Entry 7C79 (electron microscopy, 2.50 A resolution); this record covers chains A and B of the 12 polymer chains in the assembly.

# Chain A
Molecule: Ribonuclease MRP RNA subunit NME1
Organism: Saccharomyces cerevisiae S288C
Sequence (340 nucleotides; row label = number of the first residue in the row):
     1 AAUCCAUGACCAAAGAAUCGUCACAAAUCGAAGCUUACAAAAUGGAGUAA
    51 AAUUUUGUUUACUCAGUAAUAUGCUUUGGGUUGAAAGUCUCCCACCAAUU
   101 CGUAUGCGGAAAACGUAAUGAGAUUUAAAAAUUUUAAAUUGUUUAAAUCA
   151 ACUCAUUAAGGAGGAUGCCCUUGGGUAUUCUGCUUCUUGACCUGGUACCU
   201 CUAUUGCAGGGUACUGGUGUUUUCUUCGGUACUGGAUUCCGUUUGUAUGG
   251 AAUCUAAACCAUAGUUAUGACGAUUGCUCUUUCCCGUGCUGGAUCGAGUA
   301 ACCCAAUGGAGCUUACUAUUCUUGGUCCAUGGAUUCACCC
Not modelled in the structure: 133-136, 336-340
Metal / ion sites: Mg2+: A86, A306

# Chain B
Protein: Ribonucleases P/MRP protein subunit POP1
Organism: Saccharomyces cerevisiae (strain ATCC 204508 / S288c)
Notes: EC 3.1.26.5
UniProtKB: P41812 (POP1_YEAST); numbering as in UniProt (aligned over 1-875)
Sequence (875 residues; row label = number of the first residue in the row):
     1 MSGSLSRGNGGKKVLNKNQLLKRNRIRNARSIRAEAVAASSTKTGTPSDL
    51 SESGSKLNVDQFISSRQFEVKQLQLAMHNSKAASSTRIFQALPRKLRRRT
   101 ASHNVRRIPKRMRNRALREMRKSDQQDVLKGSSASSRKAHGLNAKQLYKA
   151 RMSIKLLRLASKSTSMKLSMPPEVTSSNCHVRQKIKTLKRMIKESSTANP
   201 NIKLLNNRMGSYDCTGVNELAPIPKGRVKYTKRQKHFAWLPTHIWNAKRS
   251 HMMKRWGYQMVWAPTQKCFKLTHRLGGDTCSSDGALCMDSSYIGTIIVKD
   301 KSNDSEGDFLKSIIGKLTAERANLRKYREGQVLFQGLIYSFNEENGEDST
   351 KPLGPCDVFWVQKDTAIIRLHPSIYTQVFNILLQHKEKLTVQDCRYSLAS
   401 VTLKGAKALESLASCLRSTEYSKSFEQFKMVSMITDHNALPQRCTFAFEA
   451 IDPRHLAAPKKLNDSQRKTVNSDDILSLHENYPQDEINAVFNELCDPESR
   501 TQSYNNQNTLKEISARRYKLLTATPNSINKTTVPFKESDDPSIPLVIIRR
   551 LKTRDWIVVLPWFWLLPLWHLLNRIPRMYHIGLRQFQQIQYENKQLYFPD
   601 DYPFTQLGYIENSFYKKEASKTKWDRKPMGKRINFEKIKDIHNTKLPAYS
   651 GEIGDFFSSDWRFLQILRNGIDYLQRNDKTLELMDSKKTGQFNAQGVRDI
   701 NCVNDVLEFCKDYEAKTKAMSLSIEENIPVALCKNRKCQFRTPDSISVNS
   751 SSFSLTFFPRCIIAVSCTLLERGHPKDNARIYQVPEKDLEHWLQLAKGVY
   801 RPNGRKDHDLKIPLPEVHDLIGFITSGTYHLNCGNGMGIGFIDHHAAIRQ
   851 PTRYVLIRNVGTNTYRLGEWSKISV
Not modelled in the structure: 1-45, 123-140, 686-695, 743-751
Curated features (UniProtKB/Swiss-Prot):
  - modified residue: Thr-524 (Phosphothreonine)

# Chain A / chain B interface
Pairs across the interface - 235 pairs, chain A then chain B:
  A13(A) / Arg-626(B)  hydrogen bond to the sugar
  A14(A) / Lys-627(B)  sugar contact
  A14(A) / Pro-628(B)  sugar contact
  A16(A) / Gly-630(B)  sugar contact
  A16(A) / Lys-631(B)  salt bridge to the phosphate
  A16(A) / Ile-633(B)  sugar contact
  A17(A) / Ile-633(B)  sugar contact
  U18(A) / Lys-776(B)  salt bridge to the phosphate
  U18(A) / Thr-862(B)  phosphate contact
  C19(A) / Thr-864(B)  sugar contact
  C19(A) / Arg-866(B)  salt bridge to the phosphate
  G20(A) / Arg-772(B)  phosphate contact
  G20(A) / Asp-809(B)  hydrogen bond to the sugar
  G20(A) / Arg-866(B)  salt bridge to the phosphate
  U21(A) / Arg-772(B)  salt bridge to the phosphate
  U21(A) / Arg-801(B)  salt bridge to the phosphate
  C22(A) / Arg-801(B)  salt bridge to the phosphate
  C22(A) / Arg-805(B)  salt bridge to the phosphate
  A23(A) / Arg-805(B)  salt bridge to the phosphate
  A32(A) / Lys-270(B)  hydrogen bond to the sugar
  G33(A) / Leu-831(B)  hydrogen bond to the sugar
  G33(A) / Gly-834(B)  sugar contact
  C34(A) / Asn-832(B)  sugar contact
  C34(A) / Cys-833(B)  hydrogen bond to the sugar
  C34(A) / Gly-834(B)  sugar contact
  U35(A) / Cys-280(B)  hydrogen bond to the base
  U35(A) / Ser-281(B)  base contact
  U36(A) / Asp-278(B)  base contact
  U36(A) / Thr-279(B)  hydrogen bond to the phosphate
  U36(A) / Cys-280(B)  sugar contact
  U36(A) / Ala-406(B)  base contact
  U36(A) / Asp-436(B)  hydrogen bond to the base
  U36(A) / His-437(B)  hydrogen bond to the base
  U36(A) / Asn-832(B)  phosphate contact
  C74(A) / Arg-805(B)  phosphate contact
  C74(A) / Lys-806(B)  phosphate contact
  U75(A) / Glu-771(B)  sugar contact
  U75(A) / Arg-772(B)  salt bridge to the phosphate
  U75(A) / Gly-773(B)  hydrogen bond to the phosphate
  U75(A) / His-808(B)  salt bridge to the phosphate
  U75(A) / Tyr-829(B)  hydrogen bond to the base
  U75(A) / Gly-834(B)  base contact
  U75(A) / Asn-835(B)  sugar contact
  U76(A) / Arg-772(B)  salt bridge to the phosphate
  U76(A) / Gly-773(B)  hydrogen bond to the phosphate
  U76(A) / His-774(B)  sugar contact
  U76(A) / Tyr-829(B)  sugar contact
  U77(A) / His-774(B)  phosphate contact
  U90(A) / Ser-102(B)  phosphate contact
  C91(A) / Ala-101(B)  phosphate contact
  C91(A) / Ser-102(B)  hydrogen bond to the phosphate
  C92(A) / Lys-248(B)  hydrogen bond to the sugar
  C93(A) / Arg-98(B)  sugar contact
  C93(A) / Arg-99(B)  hydrogen bond to the base
  A94(A) / Arg-98(B)  salt bridge to the phosphate
  A94(A) / Arg-249(B)  hydrogen bond to the phosphate
  C95(A) / Lys-248(B)  salt bridge to the phosphate
  C95(A) / Arg-249(B)  salt bridge to the phosphate
  C95(A) / His-570(B)  sugar contact
  A97(A) / Arg-208(B)  base contact
  A97(A) / Met-209(B)  phosphate contact
  A97(A) / Gly-210(B)  hydrogen bond to the base
  A97(A) / Leu-510(B)  phosphate contact
  A98(A) / Thr-509(B)  phosphate contact
  U99(A) / Lys-511(B)  salt bridge to the phosphate
  U100(A) / Lys-511(B)  base contact
  C101(A) / Arg-106(B)  base contact
  C101(A) / Arg-107(B)  base contact
  C101(A) / Ile-108(B)  base contact
  C101(A) / Leu-159(B)  sugar contact
  C101(A) / Ser-163(B)  hydrogen bond to the base
  G102(A) / Lys-162(B)  salt bridge to the phosphate
  G102(A) / Arg-227(B)  sugar contact
  U103(A) / Ile-108(B)  base contact
  U103(A) / Pro-109(B)  base contact
  U103(A) / Met-112(B)  sugar contact
  U103(A) / Leu-159(B)  phosphate contact
  U103(A) / Lys-162(B)  salt bridge to the phosphate
  U103(A) / Arg-227(B)  sugar contact
  U103(A) / Lys-229(B)  hydrogen bond to the sugar
  A104(A) / Arg-151(B)  base contact
  A104(A) / Met-152(B)  base contact
  A104(A) / Lys-155(B)  salt bridge to the phosphate
  A104(A) / Arg-227(B)  salt bridge to the phosphate
  A104(A) / Val-228(B)  sugar contact
  A104(A) / Lys-229(B)  phosphate contact
  A104(A) / Lys-232(B)  hydrogen bond to the sugar
  U105(A) / Met-112(B)  base contact
  U105(A) / Arg-115(B)  hydrogen bond to the phosphate
  U105(A) / Tyr-148(B)  sugar contact
  U105(A) / Met-152(B)  base contact
  U105(A) / Lys-155(B)  base contact
  U105(A) / Leu-156(B)  base contact
  U105(A) / Lys-232(B)  salt bridge to the phosphate
  G106(A) / Arg-111(B)  salt bridge to the phosphate
  G106(A) / Arg-115(B)  salt bridge to the phosphate
  C107(A) / Lys-232(B)  salt bridge to the phosphate
  G108(A) / Arg-233(B)  phosphate contact
  G108(A) / Lys-254(B)  phosphate contact
  G109(A) / Arg-233(B)  hydrogen bond to the base
  G109(A) / Lys-254(B)  salt bridge to the phosphate
  A110(A) / Trp-239(B)  phosphate contact
  A110(A) / His-243(B)  salt bridge to the phosphate
  A110(A) / Ala-247(B)  hydrogen bond to the base
  A110(A) / Lys-248(B)  base contact
  A111(A) / Arg-233(B)  salt bridge to the phosphate
  A113(A) / Arg-107(B)  base contact
  A155(A) / Asn-114(B)  hydrogen bond to the phosphate
  U156(A) / Arg-111(B)  salt bridge to the phosphate
  U156(A) / Asn-114(B)  hydrogen bond to the phosphate
  U156(A) / Arg-118(B)  hydrogen bond to the phosphate
  U157(A) / Arg-111(B)  salt bridge to the phosphate
  U157(A) / Arg-115(B)  salt bridge to the phosphate
  U157(A) / Arg-118(B)  salt bridge to the phosphate
  A158(A) / Arg-115(B)  salt bridge to the phosphate
  A158(A) / Tyr-148(B)  stacking on the base
  A158(A) / Lys-232(B)  hydrogen bond to the sugar
  A159(A) / Lys-232(B)  sugar contact
  A159(A) / Lys-235(B)  hydrogen bond to the phosphate
  G160(A) / Lys-235(B)  salt bridge to the phosphate
  G182(A) / Asn-143(B)  hydrogen bond to the phosphate
  C183(A) / Asn-143(B)  phosphate contact
  C183(A) / Ala-144(B)  hydrogen bond to the phosphate
  U184(A) / Ala-144(B)  phosphate contact
  U185(A) / Ala-144(B)  base contact
  C186(A) / Arg-151(B)  hydrogen bond to the base
  C186(A) / Ser-196(B)  base contact
  C186(A) / Thr-197(B)  hydrogen bond to the base
  C186(A) / Lys-225(B)  salt bridge to the phosphate
  G189(A) / Arg-158(B)  hydrogen bond to the base
  G189(A) / Lys-162(B)  base contact
  G189(A) / Lys-189(B)  salt bridge to the phosphate
  A190(A) / Arg-158(B)  sugar contact
  A190(A) / Ser-161(B)  sugar contact
  A190(A) / Val-181(B)  base contact
  A190(A) / Lys-189(B)  salt bridge to the phosphate
  G216(A) / Arg-190(B)  salt bridge to the phosphate
  G217(A) / Arg-182(B)  hydrogen bond to the base
  G217(A) / Lys-186(B)  salt bridge to the phosphate
  U218(A) / Ser-176(B)  base contact
  U218(A) / Ser-177(B)  base contact
  U218(A) / His-180(B)  base contact
  U218(A) / Val-181(B)  hydrogen bond to the base
  U218(A) / Arg-182(B)  salt bridge to the phosphate
  U218(A) / Gln-183(B)  hydrogen bond to the phosphate
  G219(A) / Arg-182(B)  hydrogen bond to the base
  U221(A) / Ser-176(B)  hydrogen bond to the base
  C224(A) / Lys-167(B)  base contact
  C224(A) / Leu-168(B)  sugar contact
  C224(A) / Pro-171(B)  hydrogen bond to the base
  C224(A) / Pro-172(B)  base contact
  C224(A) / Glu-173(B)  base contact
  C224(A) / Val-174(B)  hydrogen bond to the base
  U225(A) / Asn-104(B)  hydrogen bond to the base
  U225(A) / Val-105(B)  hydrogen bond to the base
  U225(A) / Thr-164(B)  sugar contact
  U225(A) / Leu-168(B)  sugar contact
  U226(A) / Thr-164(B)  phosphate contact
  G229(A) / Ser-514(B)  hydrogen bond to the sugar
  U230(A) / Ser-514(B)  sugar contact
  A231(A) / Ala-457(B)  sugar contact
  A231(A) / Arg-574(B)  sugar contact
  U233(A) / Ala-458(B)  phosphate contact
  U233(A) / Arg-574(B)  base contact
  U233(A) / Pro-576(B)  base contact
  G234(A) / Arg-577(B)  sugar contact
  G235(A) / Lys-461(B)  salt bridge to the phosphate
  A247(A) / Thr-419(B)  phosphate contact
  A247(A) / Glu-420(B)  phosphate contact
  A247(A) / Tyr-421(B)  sugar contact
  A247(A) / Glu-426(B)  hydrogen bond to the sugar
  U248(A) / Phe-425(B)  phosphate contact
  U248(A) / Lys-429(B)  base contact
  U248(A) / Asn-463(B)  hydrogen bond to the base
  G249(A) / Arg-417(B)  salt bridge to the phosphate
  G249(A) / Lys-460(B)  salt bridge to the phosphate
  G250(A) / Lys-460(B)  salt bridge to the phosphate
  G250(A) / Ile-528(B)  sugar contact
  G250(A) / Asn-529(B)  phosphate contact
  A251(A) / Asn-529(B)  phosphate contact
  U255(A) / Asn-79(B)  phosphate contact
  U255(A) / Ser-80(B)  phosphate contact
  A256(A) / His-78(B)  salt bridge to the phosphate
  A256(A) / Lys-81(B)  salt bridge to the phosphate
  A256(A) / Ile-88(B)  sugar contact
  A257(A) / Ile-88(B)  phosphate contact
  A257(A) / Gln-90(B)  phosphate contact
  A258(A) / Gln-90(B)  hydrogen bond to the phosphate
  A258(A) / Ala-91(B)  hydrogen bond to the base
  A258(A) / Leu-92(B)  base contact
  A258(A) / Pro-93(B)  base contact
  A258(A) / Leu-96(B)  base contact
  C259(A) / Gln-90(B)  base contact
  C259(A) / Ala-91(B)  hydrogen bond to the base
  C259(A) / Pro-93(B)  phosphate contact
  C260(A) / Arg-94(B)  hydrogen bond to the base
  C260(A) / Leu-271(B)  phosphate contact
  C260(A) / Arg-274(B)  salt bridge to the phosphate
  A261(A) / Arg-94(B)  hydrogen bond to the base
  A261(A) / Lys-270(B)  phosphate contact
  A261(A) / Leu-271(B)  phosphate contact
  A261(A) / Arg-274(B)  salt bridge to the phosphate
  U262(A) / Lys-267(B)  phosphate contact
  U262(A) / Cys-268(B)  phosphate contact
  U262(A) / Phe-269(B)  stacking on the base
  U262(A) / Lys-270(B)  phosphate contact
  U262(A) / Thr-828(B)  base contact
  G264(A) / Lys-267(B)  hydrogen bond to the base
  U275(A) / Lys-637(B)  sugar contact
  G276(A) / Asn-634(B)  phosphate contact
  G276(A) / Lys-637(B)  sugar contact
  G276(A) / Lys-639(B)  salt bridge to the phosphate
  C277(A) / Met-629(B)  sugar contact
  C277(A) / Gly-630(B)  sugar contact
  C277(A) / Lys-637(B)  salt bridge to the phosphate
  U290(A) / Trp-624(B)  base contact
  U290(A) / Met-629(B)  base contact
  U290(A) / Glu-636(B)  hydrogen bond to the sugar
  U290(A) / Lys-637(B)  sugar contact
  G292(A) / Lys-637(B)  phosphate contact
  A293(A) / Lys-639(B)  salt bridge to the phosphate
  U307(A) / Arg-94(B)  base contact
  U307(A) / Arg-97(B)  salt bridge to the phosphate
  U307(A) / Arg-98(B)  base contact
  U307(A) / Arg-99(B)  base contact
  U307(A) / Gln-266(B)  hydrogen bond to the base
  G308(A) / Arg-99(B)  hydrogen bond to the base
  G308(A) / Thr-265(B)  hydrogen bond to the sugar
  G308(A) / Gln-266(B)  hydrogen bond to the sugar
  G309(A) / His-251(B)  hydrogen bond to the sugar
  G309(A) / Thr-265(B)  sugar contact
  C321(A) / Lys-631(B)  hydrogen bond to the base
  U322(A) / Pro-628(B)  base contact
  U322(A) / Met-629(B)  sugar contact
  U323(A) / Pro-628(B)  sugar contact
Interface residues without a listed pair, chain A (108 interface residues in all): G15, C24, U70, U81, U82, C96, C154, C191, C232, A236, U237, C254, A263, A300
Interface residues without a listed pair, chain B (170 interface residues in all): Lys-95, His-103, Lys-110, Arg-113, Lys-145, Ser-165, Ile-185, Ser-195, Ile-202, Trp-245, Gln-259, Gly-277, Gly-405, Ser-418, Thr-435, Pro-459, Arg-467, Lys-468, Arg-517, Lys-530, Thr-531, Tyr-579, Arg-584, Arg-632, Ile-638, Lys-797, Asn-863

# Summary
108 residues of chain A and 170 residues of chain B are in contact; the contacts include 58 hydrogen bonds, 51
salt bridges and 2 aromatic stacking contacts. Among the polar pairs are U35(A)/Cys-280(B), U36(A)/Asp-436(B)
and U36(A)/His-437(B).
Chain A is Ribonuclease MRP RNA subunit NME1 (Saccharomyces cerevisiae S288C) and chain B is Ribonucleases
P/MRP protein subunit POP1 (Saccharomyces cerevisiae (strain ATCC 204508 / S288c)); the structure, Cryo-EM
structure of yeast Ribonuclease MRP, was determined by electron microscopy, deposited together with 7C7A.
